5D2L - chains I and J of the 5 polymer chains in the assembly; structure by X-ray diffraction, 3.51 A resolution.

Chain I:
Molecule: C7 TCR alpha chain
Source organism: Homo sapiens
Chain sequence (205 residues; each row starts with the number of its first residue; numbering starts at 0):
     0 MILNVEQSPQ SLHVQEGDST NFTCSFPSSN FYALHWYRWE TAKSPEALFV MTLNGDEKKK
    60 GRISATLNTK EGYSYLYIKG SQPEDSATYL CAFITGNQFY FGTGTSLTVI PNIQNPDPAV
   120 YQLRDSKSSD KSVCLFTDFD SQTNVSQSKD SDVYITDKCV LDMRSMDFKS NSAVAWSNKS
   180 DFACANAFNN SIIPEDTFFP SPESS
Unresolved in the structure: 0, 126-128, 148-149, 162-165, 189-191, 198-204
Disulfide bonds: Cys23-Cys90, Cys133-Cys183

Chain J:
Molecule: C7 TCR beta chain
Source organism: Homo sapiens
Chain sequence (245 residues; row label = number of the first residue in the row; numbering starts at 0):
     0 MGAGVSQSPS NKVTEKGKDV ELRCDPISGH TALYWYRQRL GQGLEFLIYF QGNSAPDKSG
    60 LPSDRFSAER TGESVSTLTI QRTQQEDSAV YLCASSQTQL WETQYFGPGT RLLVLEDLKN
   120 VFPPEVAVFE PSEAEISHTQ KATLVCLATG FYPDHVELSW WVNGKEVHSG VCTDPQPLKE
   180 QPALNDSRYA LSSRLRVSAT FWQNPRNHFR CQVQFYGLSE NDEWTQDRAK PVTQIVSAEA
   240 WGRAD
Unresolved in the structure: 0-2, 71-72, 117-118, 182-183, 203-204, 224-227, 241-244
Disulfide bonds: Cys23-Cys92, Cys145-Cys210

Chain I / chain J interface:
Cross-chain cystine bridges: Cys158(I)-Cys171(J)
Pairs across the interface (51):
  Tyr31(I) with Trp100(J), hydrophobic
  Ala32(I) with Trp100(J), hydrophobic
  His34(I) with Trp100(J), hydrogen bond (side chain-backbone); Glu101(J)
  Tyr36(I) with Gln103(J); Phe105(J), hydrophobic
  Trp38(I) with Gln37(J); Leu43(J), hydrophobic; Leu91(J), hydrophobic
  Pro44(I) with Phe105(J)
  Ala46(I) with Thr102(J); Gln103(J)
  Val49(I) with Trp100(J); Thr102(J)
  Asn96(I) with Tyr48(J)
  Phe98(I) with Tyr33(J), hydrophobic; Glu44(J); Gln103(J)
  Tyr99(I) with Glu44(J)
  Phe100(I) with Glu44(J)
  Ala118(I) with Glu134(J)
  Tyr120(I) with Ser131(J); Glu134(J)
  Gln121(I) with Ser131(J)
  Leu122(I) with Glu129(J)
  Arg123(I) with Phe128(J); Glu129(J)
  Asp124(I) with Val127(J); Glu129(J)
  Ser125(I) with Val127(J); Glu238(J)
  Val132(I) with Phe128(J), hydrophobic
  Ser150(I) with Glu179(J); Gln180(J), hydrogen bond
  Ile154(I) with Leu177(J)
  Thr155(I) with Asp173(J), hydrogen bond; Ser191(J); Arg193(J)
  Cys158(I) with Cys171(J), disulfide; Asp173(J); Arg193(J), hydrogen bond
  Val159(I) with Cys171(J)
  Leu160(I) with Gly169(J); Val170(J); Cys171(J), hydrophobic
  Asp161(I) with Ser168(J); Arg195(J), salt bridge
  Ser171(I) with Arg193(J), hydrogen bond (backbone-side chain)
  Val173(I) with Arg193(J)
  Trp175(I) with Leu146(J); Thr148(J)
Other interface residues (no listed pair), chain I (38 interface residues in all): Ser43, Leu89, Ile93, Gln97, Tyr153, Lys157, Asp166, Ala172
Other interface residues (no listed pair), chain J (43 interface residues in all): Tyr35, Phe45, Asp56, Leu99, Gly106, Pro107, Pro130, Glu132, His137, Val144, Thr172, Pro174, Ala189

Overview:
The interface between chain I and chain J involves 38 residues on one side and 43 on the other, with 1
disulfide bond, 5 hydrogen bonds and 1 salt bridge. Polar contacts include Asp161(I)-Arg195(J),
His34(I)-Trp100(J) and Ser150(I)-Gln180(J).
Here chain I is C7 TCR alpha chain and chain J is C7 TCR beta chain, both from Homo sapiens. Entry 5D2L
(Crystal structure of TCR C7 in complex with HCMV NLV epitope presented by HLA-A2) was determined by X-ray
diffraction, deposited together with 5D2N.
